Entry 3K0H (X-ray diffraction, 2.70 A resolution); this record covers chains A and B.

[Chain A]
Molecule: Breast cancer type 1 susceptibility protein
Source organism: Homo sapiens
Notes: fragment: BRCT Domain to 1859)
UniProt: P38398 (BRCA1_HUMAN); residue numbers follow UniProt; this construct covers 1646-1859
Amino-acid sequence (215 residues; row label = number of the first residue in the row):
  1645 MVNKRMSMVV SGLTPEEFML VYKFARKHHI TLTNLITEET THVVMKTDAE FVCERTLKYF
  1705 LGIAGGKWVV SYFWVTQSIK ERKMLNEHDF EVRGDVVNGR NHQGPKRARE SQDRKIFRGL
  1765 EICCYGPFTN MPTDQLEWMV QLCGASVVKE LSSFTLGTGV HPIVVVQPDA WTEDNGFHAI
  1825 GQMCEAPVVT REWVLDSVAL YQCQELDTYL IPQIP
Not modelled in the structure: 1645-1648
Differences from the reference sequence: expression tag (1645)
Metal / ion sites: Ni2+ near His-1805 (its only coordinating residue here)
From the paper describing this entry:
  - contacts within the chain: Arg-1699/Asp-1840, Arg-1699/Glu-1836
  - Ni2+ coordination: His-1673, His-1805
  - disease-associated variants - R1699Q, R1699W: decreased binding to pSer-x-x-Phe peptide (citing earlier work)

[Chain B]
Molecule: phospho peptide
Amino-acid sequence (5 residues; numbered 1 to 5; the number before each row is that of its first residue):
     1 SPTFX
Modified / non-standard residues: Ser-1 (phosphoserine; SEP); NH2 (amino group) at position 5

[Chain A / chain B interface]
Pairs across the interface - 17 pairs, chain A then chain B:
  Val-1654(A) with Ser-1(B)
  Ser-1655(A) with Ser-1(B)
  Gly-1656(A) with Ser-1(B)
  Glu-1698(A) with Thr-3(B)
  Arg-1699(A) with Thr-3(B); Phe-4(B), hydrogen bond (side chain-backbone)
  Thr-1700(A) with Ser-1(B); Pro-2(B); Thr-3(B)
  Leu-1701(A) with Phe-4(B)
  Lys-1702(A) with Ser-1(B)
  Val-1741(A) with Phe-4(B)
  Thr-1773(A) with Phe-4(B)
  Asn-1774(A) with Pro-2(B); Phe-4(B)
  Met-1775(A) with Phe-4(B), hydrophobic
  Arg-1835(A) with Phe-4(B)
Other interface residues (no listed pair), chain A (14 interface residues in all): Phe-1704
Other interface residues (no listed pair), chain B (5 interface residues in all): NH2_5
The authors on this interface:
  - interface residues, chain A: Arg-1699(A), Met-1775(A)

[Overview]
Chain A and chain B form an interface of 14 and 5 residues respectively; the contacts include 1 hydrogen bond.
Its one hydrogen-bonded contact is Arg-1699(A)/Phe-4(B). From the paper: R1699Q and R1699W of chain A reduce
binding to pSer-x-x-Phe peptide; interface residues Arg-1699(A) and Met-1775(A).
Here chain A is Breast cancer type 1 susceptibility protein (Homo sapiens) and chain B is phospho peptide.
Entry 3K0H (The crystal structure of BRCA1 BRCT in complex with a minimal recognition tetrapeptide with an
amidated ...) was determined by X-ray diffraction together with 3K05, 3K0K, 3K15 and 3K16 from the same study.
